PDB entry 5FHA | X-ray diffraction, 1.97 A resolution | chains H and L

== Chain H ==
Protein: Antibody 114 Fab heavy chain
Organism: Homo sapiens
Notes: antibody fragment or engineered binder
Amino-acid sequence (220 residues; numbered 1 to 214 plus 6 insertion-coded residues; the number before each row is that of its first residue; a row labelled like 82A-82C holds insertion residues (82A, then the next letters in order)):
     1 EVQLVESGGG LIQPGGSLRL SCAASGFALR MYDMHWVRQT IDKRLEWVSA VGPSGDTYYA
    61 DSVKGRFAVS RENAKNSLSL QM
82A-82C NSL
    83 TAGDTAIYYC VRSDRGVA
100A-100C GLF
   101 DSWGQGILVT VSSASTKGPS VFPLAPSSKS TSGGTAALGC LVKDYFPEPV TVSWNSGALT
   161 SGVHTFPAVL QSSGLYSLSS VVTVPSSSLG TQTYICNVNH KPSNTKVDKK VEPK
Disordered / not traced: 128-132
Disulfide bonds: Cys-22/Cys-92, Cys-140/Cys-196

== Chain L ==
Protein: Antibody 114 Fab light chain
Organism: Homo sapiens
Notes: antibody fragment or engineered binder
Amino-acid sequence (212 residues; each row starts with the number of its first residue):
     1 DIQMTQSPSS LSASVGDRIT ITCRASQAFD NYVAWYQQRP GKVPKLLISA ASALHAGVPS
    61 RFSGSGSGTH FTLTISSLQP EDVATYYCQN YNSAPLTFGG GTKVEIKRTV AAPSVFIFPP
   121 SDEQLKSGTA SVVCLLNNFY PREAKVQWKV DNALQSGNSQ ESVTEQDSKD STYSLSSTLT
   181 LSKADYEKHK VYACEVTHQG LSSPVTKSFN RG
Disulfide bonds: Cys-23/Cys-88, Cys-134/Cys-194

== How chain H and chain L interact ==
Contacting residue pairs - 61 pairs, chain H then chain L:
  Gln-39(H) / Gln-38(L)  hydrogen bond
  Gln-39(H) / Tyr-87(L)  hydrogen bond
  Lys-43(H) / Tyr-87(L)  hydrogen bond (backbone-side chain)
  Arg-44(H) / Gly-100(L)
  Leu-45(H) / Tyr-87(L)  hydrophobic
  Leu-45(H) / Phe-98(L)
  Trp-47(H) / Leu-96(L)
  Trp-47(H) / Phe-98(L)
  Tyr-91(H) / Gln-38(L)  hydrogen bond
  Tyr-91(H) / Val-43(L)  hydrophobic
  Tyr-91(H) / Pro-44(L)
  Val-99(H) / Tyr-91(L)  hydrophobic
  Ala-100(H) / Tyr-91(L)
  Ala-100(H) / Asn-92(L)  hydrogen bond (backbone-backbone)
  Gly-100A(H) / Gln-89(L)  hydrogen bond (backbone-side chain)
  Gly-100A(H) / Tyr-91(L)
  Leu-100B(H) / Ala-34(L)  hydrophobic
  Leu-100B(H) / Leu-46(L)  hydrophobic
  Leu-100B(H) / Ser-49(L)
  Phe-100C(H) / Tyr-36(L)  hydrogen bond (backbone-side chain)
  Phe-100C(H) / Leu-46(L)
  Phe-100C(H) / Gln-89(L)
  Phe-100C(H) / Phe-98(L)  hydrophobic
  Asp-101(H) / Leu-46(L)
  Trp-103(H) / Tyr-36(L)
  Trp-103(H) / Val-43(L)  hydrophobic
  Trp-103(H) / Pro-44(L)
  Gly-104(H) / Val-43(L)
  Gln-105(H) / Val-43(L)
  Val-121(H) / Glu-123(L)
  Phe-122(H) / Ser-121(L)
  Phe-122(H) / Glu-123(L)
  Phe-122(H) / Gln-124(L)
  Pro-123(H) / Ser-121(L)
  Leu-124(H) / Phe-118(L)
  Leu-124(H) / Val-133(L)  hydrophobic
  Ala-125(H) / Phe-118(L)
  Ala-137(H) / Phe-116(L)  hydrophobic
  Ala-137(H) / Phe-118(L)
  Ala-137(H) / Leu-135(L)  hydrophobic
  Leu-141(H) / Ser-131(L)
  Lys-143(H) / Gln-124(L)
  Lys-143(H) / Ser-131(L)
  His-164(H) / Asn-137(L)
  His-164(H) / Asn-138(L)  hydrogen bond
  His-164(H) / Asp-167(L)
  His-164(H) / Ser-174(L)  hydrogen bond
  Phe-166(H) / Leu-135(L)  hydrophobic
  Phe-166(H) / Ser-162(L)
  Phe-166(H) / Thr-164(L)
  Phe-166(H) / Ser-174(L)
  Phe-166(H) / Leu-175(L)
  Phe-166(H) / Ser-176(L)
  Pro-167(H) / Ser-162(L)  hydrogen bond (backbone-side chain)
  Pro-167(H) / Val-163(L)
  Val-169(H) / Gln-160(L)
  Leu-170(H) / Gln-160(L)  hydrogen bond (backbone-side chain)
  Gln-171(H) / Gln-160(L)
  Val-181(H) / Leu-135(L)  hydrophobic
  Thr-183(H) / Asn-137(L)  hydrogen bond
  Lys-209(H) / Glu-123(L)  salt bridge
Interface residues without a listed pair, chain H (40 interface residues in all): Val-37, Glu-46, Pro-126, Thr-135, Ala-136, Leu-138, Thr-165, Ser-179
Interface residues without a listed pair, chain L (38 interface residues in all): His-55, Ser-127, Thr-129, Glu-161, Glu-165, Thr-180

== Summary ==
Chain H and chain L form an interface of 40 and 38 residues respectively, with 12 hydrogen bonds and 1 salt
bridge. Among the polar pairs are Lys-209(H)/Glu-123(L), Gln-39(H)/Gln-38(L) and Gln-39(H)/Tyr-87(L).
Here chain H is Antibody 114 Fab heavy chain and chain L is Antibody 114 Fab light chain, both from Homo
sapiens. Entry 5FHA (Crystal Structure of Protective Ebola Virus Antibody 114) was determined by X-ray
diffraction.
